PDB entry 7UD8 | X-ray diffraction, 1.80 A resolution | chains A and D of the 4 polymer chains in the assembly

Chain A:
Molecule: Hemoglobin subunit alpha
From: Homo sapiens
UniProt: P69905 (HBA_HUMAN); residues 0-141 here correspond to UniProt positions 1-142 (UniProt number = residue number + 1)
Sequence (142 residues; each row starts with the number of its first residue; numbering starts at 0):
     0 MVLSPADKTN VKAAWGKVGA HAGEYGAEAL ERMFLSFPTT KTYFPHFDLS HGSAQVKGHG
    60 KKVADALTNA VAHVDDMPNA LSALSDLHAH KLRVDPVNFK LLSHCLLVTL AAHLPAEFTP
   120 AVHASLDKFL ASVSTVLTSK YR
Unresolved in the structure: 0
UniProt features mapped onto this chain:
  - binding site (O2): H58
  - binding site (heme b): H87
  - site: T8, N9 (Microbial infection: Cleavage), K11 (Not glycated), A13, W14 (Microbial infection: Cleavage), Y24, G25 (Microbial infection: Cleavage), L29, E30 (Microbial infection: Cleavage), H45, F46 (Microbial infection: Cleavage), D47, L48 (Microbial infection: Cleavage), S52, A53 (Microbial infection: Cleavage), V55, K56 (Microbial infection: Cleavage), K56 (Not glycated), G59, K60 (Microbial infection: Cleavage), K60 (Not glycated), K90 (Not glycated), L91, R92 (Microbial infection: Cleavage), K99 (Not glycated), L106, V107 (Microbial infection: Cleavage), T108, L109 (Microbial infection: Cleavage), V121, H122 (Microbial infection: Cleavage), S133, T134 (Microbial infection: Cleavage)
  - modified residue: S3 (Phosphoserine), K7 (N6-succinyllysine), T8 (Phosphothreonine), K11 (N6-succinyllysine), K16 (N6-acetyllysine), Y24 (Phosphotyrosine), S35 (Phosphoserine), K40 (N6-succinyllysine), S49 (Phosphoserine), S102 (Phosphoserine), T108 (Phosphothreonine), S124 (Phosphoserine), S131 (Phosphoserine), T134 (Phosphothreonine), T137 (Phosphothreonine), S138 (Phosphoserine)
  - glycosylation (N-linked (Glc) (glycation) lysine): K7, K16, K40, K61
Covalently attached groups: (5-methylfuran-2-yl)methanol (MW0) linked to V1
Ion coordination: heme Fe: H87 (together with oxygen molecule)
Ligand contacts:
  - heme (HEM): M32, T39, Y42, F43, H45, F46, H58, K61, V62, A65, L66, L83, L86, H87, L91, V93, N97, F98, L101, V132, L136
  - (5-methylfuran-2-yl)methanol (MW0): L2, K127, A130, S131, T134
  - oxygen molecule (OXY): L29, F43, H58, V62, H87, L101
From the paper describing this entry:
  - binding site for (5-methylfuran-2-yl)methanol: V1, S131, T134

Chain D:
Molecule: Hemoglobin subunit beta
From: Homo sapiens
UniProt: P68871 (HBB_HUMAN); residues 0-146 here correspond to UniProt positions 1-147 (UniProt number = residue number + 1)
Sequence (147 residues; row label = number of the first residue in the row; numbering starts at 0):
     0 MVHLTPEEKS AVTALWGKVN VDEVGGEALG RLLVVYPWTQ RFFESFGDLS TPDAVMGNPK
    60 VKAHGKKVLG AFSDGLAHLD NLKGTFATLS ELHCDKLHVD PENFRLLGNV LVCVLAHHFG
   120 KEFTPPVQAA YQKVVAGVAN ALAHKYH
Unresolved in the structure: 0
UniProt features mapped onto this chain:
  - binding site ((2R)-2,3-bisphosphoglycerate): V1, H2, K82, H143
  - binding site (heme b): H63, H92
  - site: E7, K8 (Microbial infection: Cleavage), G25, E26 (Microbial infection: Cleavage), G29, R30 (Microbial infection: Cleavage), Y35, P36 (Microbial infection: Cleavage), W37, T38 (Microbial infection: Cleavage), F45, G46 (Microbial infection: Cleavage), D52, A53 (Microbial infection: Cleavage), G56, N57 (Microbial infection: Cleavage), K59 (Not glycated), F71, S72 (Microbial infection: Cleavage), G74, L75 (Microbial infection: Cleavage), K82 (Not glycated), T84, F85 (Microbial infection: Cleavage), H92, C93 (Microbial infection: Cleavage), K95 (Not glycated), R104, L105 (Microbial infection: Cleavage), L110, V111 (Microbial infection: Cleavage), G119, K120 (Microbial infection: Cleavage), F122, T123 (Microbial infection: Cleavage), A128, A129 (Microbial infection: Cleavage) and 2 more in UniProt
  - modified residue: V1 (N-acetylvaline), S9 (Phosphoserine), T12 (Phosphothreonine), S44 (Phosphoserine), T50 (Phosphothreonine), K59 (N6-acetyllysine), K82 (N6-acetyllysine), T87 (Phosphothreonine), C93 (S-nitrosocysteine), K144 (N6-acetyllysine)
  - glycosylation: V1 (N-linked (Glc) (glycation) valine), K8 (N-linked (Glc) (glycation) lysine), K17 (N-linked (Glc) (glycation) lysine), K66 (N-linked (Glc) (glycation) lysine), K120 (N-linked (Glc) (glycation) lysine), K144 (N-linked (Glc) (glycation) lysine)
Ion coordination: heme Fe: H92 (together with oxygen molecule)
Ligand contacts:
  - heme (HEM): L31, T38, F41, F42, S44, F45, H63, K66, V67, A70, F71, F85, L88, L91, H92, L96, V98, N102, F103, L106, L141
  - oxygen molecule (OXY): L28, F42, H63, V67, H92

Interface between chain A and chain D:
Contacting residue pairs (15; chain A residue first):
  T38(A) with H97(D)
  T41(A) with R40(D), hydrogen bond
  Y42(A) with R40(D)
  L91(A) with R40(D)
  R92(A) with P36(D); W37(D); Q39(D); R40(D)
  V93(A) with W37(D)
  D94(A) with W37(D); D99(D); N102(D), hydrogen bond
  P95(A) with W37(D)
  V96(A) with D99(D)
  K139(A) with P36(D)

Summary:
Chain A and chain D form an interface of 10 and 7 residues respectively; the contacts include 2 hydrogen
bonds. Polar pairs include T41(A)-R40(D) and D94(A)-N102(D). Ligands of chain A: oxygen molecule and heme.
Chain D binds oxygen molecule and heme. The paper reports a binding site for (5-methylfuran-2-yl)methanol at
V1(A), S131(A) and T134(A).
Here chain A is Hemoglobin subunit alpha and chain D is Hemoglobin subunit beta, both from Homo sapiens. Entry
7UD8 (Crystal structure of carbon monoxy Hemoglobin in complex with 5HMF at 1.8 Angstrom) was determined by
X-ray diffraction (same publication as 7UD7).
